5QYY - chains A and B; structure by X-ray diffraction, 1.71 A resolution.

# Chain A
Name: Pre-mRNA-splicing factor 8
Source organism: Saccharomyces cerevisiae (strain ATCC 204508 / S288c)
Notes: fragment: yPrp8 RNaseH
UniProt: P33334 (PRP8_YEAST); residues 1836-2090 here = UniProt positions 1836-2090
Sequence (258 residues; each row starts with the number of its first residue):
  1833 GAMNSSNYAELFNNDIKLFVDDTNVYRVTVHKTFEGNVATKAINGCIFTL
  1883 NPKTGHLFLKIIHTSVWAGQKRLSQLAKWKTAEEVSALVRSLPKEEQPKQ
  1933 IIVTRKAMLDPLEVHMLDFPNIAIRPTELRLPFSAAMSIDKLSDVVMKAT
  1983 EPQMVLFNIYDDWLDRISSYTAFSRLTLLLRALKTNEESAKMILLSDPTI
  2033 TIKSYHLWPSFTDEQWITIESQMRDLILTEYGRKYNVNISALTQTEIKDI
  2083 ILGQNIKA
Unresolved in the structure: 2070-2090
Sequence notes: expression tag (1833-1835)
UniProt features mapped onto this chain:
  - mutagenesis: Asp1853 (D1853A: Alters protein folding. Severely impaired growth. Strongly reduced growth at 35 degrees Celsius; when associated with A-1854; D1853N: Reduced growth at 30 degrees Celsius ...), Asp1854 (D1854A: Reduced growth at 30 degrees Celsius. Strongly reduced growth at 16 degrees Celsius. Strongly reduced growth at 35 degrees Celsius; when associated with A-1853 ...), Thr1855 (T1855A: Reduced growth at 30 degrees Celsius. Strongly reduced growth at 16 degrees Celsius), Thr1936 (T1936A: Reduced growth at 30 degrees Celsius. Strongly reduced growth at 16 degrees Celsius), Arg1937 (R1937K: Severely impaired growth. Reduced growth at 30 degrees Celsius. Strongly reduced growth at 16 degrees Celsius)

# Chain B
Name: A1 cistron-splicing factor AAR2
Source organism: Saccharomyces cerevisiae (strain ATCC 204508 / S288c)
Notes: fragment: GAMA - Aar2(1-152) - SSSSS - Aar2(171-317); engineered mutation(s): L153_D170delinsSSSSS
UniProt: P32357 (AAR2_YEAST); residue numbers follow UniProt; this construct covers 1-152, 171-317
Sequence (308 residues; row label = number of the first residue in the row; note: 13 numbers in that range are skipped by the numbering (no residue carries them; nothing is unmodelled there); numbers below 1 keep their minus sign (Gly-3 is residue -3)):
    -3 GAMAMNTVPFTSAPIEVTIGIDQYSFNVKENQPFHGIKDIPIGHVHVIHF
    47 QHADNSSMRYGYWFDCRMGNFYIQYDPKDGLYKMMEERDGAKFENIVHNF
    97 KERQMMVSYPKIDEDDTWYNLTEFVQMDKIRKIVRKDENQFSYVDSSMTT
   147 VQENEL
   166 SSSSSDPAHSLNYTVINFKSREAIRPGHEMEDFLDKSYYLNTVMLQGIFK
   216 NSSNYFGELQFAFLNAMFFGNYGSSLQWHAMIELICSSATVPKHMLDKLD
   266 EILYYQIKTLPEQYSDILLNERVWNICLYSSFQKNSLHNTEKIMENKYPE
   316 LL
Unresolved in the structure: -3 to 0, 166-169
Sequence notes: expression tag (-3 to 0); linker (166-170)
UniProt features mapped onto this chain:
  - region: Leu261 to Ile282 (Leucine-zipper)
  - modified residue: Ser253 (Phosphoserine), Thr274 (Phosphothreonine)
  - mutagenesis: Ser253 (S253A: No effect on interaction with PRP8; S253D/E: Disrupts interaction with PRP8)

# How chain A and chain B interact
Pairs across the interface - 17 pairs, chain A then chain B:
  Gln1907(A) - Met195(B)
  Gln1907(A) - Leu199(B)
  Leu1908(A) - Met195(B)  hydrophobic
  Trp1911(A) - Glu194(B)
  Trp1911(A) - Met195(B)  hydrophobic
  Trp1911(A) - Phe198(B)  hydrophobic
  Asp1942(A) - Lys184(B)  salt bridge
  Asp1942(A) - Phe198(B)
  Glu1945(A) - Lys184(B)  salt bridge
  Val1946(A) - Ile189(B)  hydrophobic
  Val1946(A) - Glu194(B)
  Val1946(A) - Phe198(B)  hydrophobic
  His1947(A) - Glu194(B)
  Leu1949(A) - Lys184(B)
  Leu1949(A) - Ser185(B)
  Leu1949(A) - Arg186(B)
  Asp1950(A) - Arg186(B)  salt bridge

# Overview
9 residues of chain A and 8 residues of chain B are in contact, with 3 salt bridges. Polar pairs include
Asp1942(A)-Lys184(B), Glu1945(A)-Lys184(B) and Asp1950(A)-Arg186(B). From UniProt: 5 mutagenesis sites on
chain A; one mutagenesis site on chain B.
Chain A is Pre-mRNA-splicing factor 8 and chain B is A1 cistron-splicing factor AAR2, both from Saccharomyces
cerevisiae (strain ATCC 204508 / S288c); the structure, PanDDA analysis group deposition -- Auto-refined data
of Aar2/RNaseH for ground state model 14, was determined by X-ray diffraction, deposited together with 5QY1,
5QY2, 5QY3, 5QY4, 5QY5, 5QY6 and 128 further entries.
